4RXG - chains D and I of the 10 polymer chains in the assembly; structure by X-ray diffraction, 2.15 A resolution.

Chain D (and I):
Name: Fructose-6-phosphate aldolase 1
Source organism: Escherichia coli
Notes: EC 4.1.2.-; chain I of this document is another copy of the same molecule, construct and numbering; everything in this record applies to it too
Reference sequence: P78055 (FSAA_ECOLI); residue numbers follow UniProt; this construct covers 1-220
Sequence (220 residues; numbered 1 to 220; the number before each row is that of its first residue):
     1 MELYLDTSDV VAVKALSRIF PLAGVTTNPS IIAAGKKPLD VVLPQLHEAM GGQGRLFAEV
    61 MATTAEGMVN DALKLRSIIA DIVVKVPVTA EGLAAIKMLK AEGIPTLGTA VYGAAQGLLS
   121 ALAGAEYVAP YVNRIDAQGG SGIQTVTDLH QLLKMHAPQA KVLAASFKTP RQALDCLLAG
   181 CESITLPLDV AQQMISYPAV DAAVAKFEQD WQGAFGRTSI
Sequence notes: engineered mutation Glu59 (Gln in P78055)
Swiss-Prot annotation at these positions:
  - active site: Lys85 (Schiff-base intermediate with substrate)
Covalent attachments: glycerol (GOL) linked to Lys85

Chain D / chain I interface:
Pairs across the interface (28):
  Asn133(D) - Thr169(I)  hydrogen bond
  Asp136(D) - Thr169(I)
  Asp136(D) - Pro170(I)
  Asp136(D) - Arg171(I)
  Ala137(D) - Thr169(I)
  Ala137(D) - Pro170(I)
  Ala137(D) - Gln193(I)
  Ala137(D) - Tyr197(I)
  Gln138(D) - Tyr197(I)
  Gln138(D) - Pro198(I)
  Gly139(D) - Tyr197(I)
  Gly140(D) - Arg171(I)  hydrogen bond (backbone-side chain)
  Ser141(D) - Arg171(I)
  Lys168(D) - Lys168(I)
  Thr169(D) - Asn133(I)  hydrogen bond
  Thr169(D) - Asp136(I)
  Thr169(D) - Ala137(I)
  Thr169(D) - Gln172(I)
  Pro170(D) - Asp136(I)
  Pro170(D) - Ala137(I)
  Arg171(D) - Asp136(I)
  Arg171(D) - Gly140(I)  hydrogen bond (side chain-backbone)
  Arg171(D) - Ser141(I)
  Gln172(D) - Thr169(I)
  Gln193(D) - Ala137(I)
  Tyr197(D) - Gln138(I)
  Tyr197(D) - Gly139(I)
  Pro198(D) - Gln138(I)

Overview:
The chain D/chain I interface involves 15 residues from each chain; the contacts include 4 hydrogen bonds.
Polar pairs include Asn133(D)-Thr169(I) and Gly140(D)-Arg171(I). UniProt lists active-site residue Lys85(D) on
chain D.
Chain D and chain I are both Fructose-6-phosphate aldolase 1 (Escherichia coli); the structure,
Fructose-6-phosphate aldolase Q59E from E.coli, was determined by X-ray diffraction (same publication as 4RXF,
4RZ4, 4RZ5, 4RZ6 and 4S1F).
